Entry 2JFF (X-ray diffraction, 1.89 A resolution); this record covers chain A.

# Chain A
Name: Udp-N-acetylmuramoylalanine--D-glutamate ligase
Organism: Escherichia coli
Notes: EC 6.3.2.9
UniProt: P14900 (MURD_ECOLI); residues 1-437 here = UniProt positions 1-437
Sequence (445 residues; numbered 0 to 444; the number before each row is that of its first residue; numbering starts at 0):
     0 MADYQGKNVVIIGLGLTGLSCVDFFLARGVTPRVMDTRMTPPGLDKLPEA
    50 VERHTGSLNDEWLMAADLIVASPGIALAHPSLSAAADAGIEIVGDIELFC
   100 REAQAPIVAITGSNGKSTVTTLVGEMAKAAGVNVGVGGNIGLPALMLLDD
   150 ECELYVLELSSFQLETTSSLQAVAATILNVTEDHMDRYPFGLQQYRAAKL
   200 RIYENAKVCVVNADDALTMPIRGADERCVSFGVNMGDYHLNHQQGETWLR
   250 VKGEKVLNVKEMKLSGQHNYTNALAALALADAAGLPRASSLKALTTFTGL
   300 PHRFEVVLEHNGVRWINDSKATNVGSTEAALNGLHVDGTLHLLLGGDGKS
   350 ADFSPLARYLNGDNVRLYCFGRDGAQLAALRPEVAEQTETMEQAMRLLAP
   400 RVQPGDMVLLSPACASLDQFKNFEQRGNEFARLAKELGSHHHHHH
Unresolved in the structure: 0, 222-225, 243-244, 440-444
Modified positions: Lys198 (lysine nz-carboxylic acid; KCX)
Cystine bridges: Cys208-Cys227
Small-molecule neighbours: LK2 (N-[(6-butoxynaphthalen-2-yl)sulfonyl]-D-glutamic acid): Ile11, Gly12, Asp35, Thr36, Arg37, Ser71, Gly73, Ile74, Phe161, His183, Thr321, Lys348, Ala414, Ser415, Leu416, Asn421, Phe422, Arg425

# Summary
Chain A binds compound LK2.
Chain A is Udp-N-acetylmuramoylalanine--D-glutamate ligase (Escherichia coli); the structure, Crystal
structure of MurD ligase in complex with D-Glu containing sulfonamide inhibitor, was determined by X-ray
diffraction, deposited together with 2JFG and 2JFH.
